7U5E - chains 1 and C of the 13 polymer chains in the assembly; structure by electron microscopy, 4.03 A resolution (low resolution: residue-level contacts below are approximate; hydrogen-bond / salt-bridge calls are withheld).

[Chain 1]
Molecule: crRNA
Source organism: Aeromonas salmonicida
Sequence (60 nucleotides; numbered 1 to 60; the number before each row is that of its first residue):
     1 CCAAGAAAAGGACUGGAAGAAAUCAUCCAAGUUGGGGACUAUUUUCUGCC
    51 GUAUAGGCAG

[Chain C]
Protein: Cas7
Source organism: Aeromonas salmonicida
Sequence (347 residues; row label = number of the first residue in the row):
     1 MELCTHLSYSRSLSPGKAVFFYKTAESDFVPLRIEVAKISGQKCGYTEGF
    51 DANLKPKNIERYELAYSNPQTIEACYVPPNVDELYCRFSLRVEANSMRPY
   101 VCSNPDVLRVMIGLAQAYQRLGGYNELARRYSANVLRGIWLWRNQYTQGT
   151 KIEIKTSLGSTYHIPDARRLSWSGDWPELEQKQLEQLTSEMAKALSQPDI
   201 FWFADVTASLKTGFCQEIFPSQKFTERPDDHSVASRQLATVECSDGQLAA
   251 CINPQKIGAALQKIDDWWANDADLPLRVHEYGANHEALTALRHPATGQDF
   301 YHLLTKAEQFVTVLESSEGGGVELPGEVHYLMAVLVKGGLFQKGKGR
Unresolved in the structure: 1-2, 345-347

[Chain 1 / chain C interface]
Residue-residue contacts (29; chain 1 residue first):
  G10(1) / Tyr-100(C)
  G11(1) / Tyr-9(C)
  G11(1) / Leu-340(C)
  A12(1) / Arg-11(C)
  A12(1) / Gly-338(C)
  A12(1) / Gly-339(C)
  A12(1) / Leu-340(C)
  C13(1) / Arg-11(C)
  C13(1) / Arg-277(C)
  U14(1) / Gln-255(C)
  U14(1) / Lys-256(C)
  U14(1) / Ala-259(C)
  U14(1) / Arg-277(C)
  U14(1) / His-285(C)
  G15(1) / Gln-222(C)
  G15(1) / Phe-224(C)
  G16(1) / Lys-256(C)
  A17(1) / Arg-143(C)
  A17(1) / Gln-222(C)
  A18(1) / Arg-143(C)
  G19(1) / Ile-39(C)
  G19(1) / Ser-40(C)
  G19(1) / Gly-41(C)
  G19(1) / Gln-42(C)
  G19(1) / Gln-70(C)
  A20(1) / Ser-40(C)
  A20(1) / Gln-42(C)
  A21(1) / Ile-39(C)
  A21(1) / Ser-40(C)
Interface residues without a listed pair, chain C (26 interface residues in all): Ser-8, Ser-10, Trp-142, Lys-223, Thr-225, Lys-337, Gln-342

[In short]
12 residues of chain 1 face 26 of chain C across their interface.
Chain 1 is crRNA and chain C is Cas7, both from Aeromonas salmonicida; the structure, I-F3b Cascade-TniQ
partial R-loop complex, was determined by electron microscopy together with 7U5D from the same study.
